Entry 1A1C (X-ray diffraction, 2.40 A resolution); this record covers chains A and C of the 4 polymer chains in the assembly.

== Chain A ==
Molecule: C-src tyrosine kinase
Organism: Homo sapiens
Notes: EC 2.7.1.112; fragment: sh2 domain
UniProtKB: P12931 (SRC_HUMAN); residues 144-249 here correspond to UniProt positions 143-248 (UniProt number = residue number - 1)
Chain sequence (107 residues; each row starts with the number of its first residue):
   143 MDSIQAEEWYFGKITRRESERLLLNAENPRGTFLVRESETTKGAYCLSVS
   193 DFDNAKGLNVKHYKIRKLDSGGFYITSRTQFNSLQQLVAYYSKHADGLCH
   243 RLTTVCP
Disordered / not traced: 143-144

== Chain C ==
Molecule: Ace-phosphotyr-glu-(n-me(-(CH2)3-cyclopentyl))
Chain sequence (4 residues; each row starts with the number of its first residue):
   100 XYEX
Modified residues: ACE (acetyl group) at position 100; Y101 (o-phosphotyrosine; PTR); DIX (methyl(cyclopentyl-propyl)amine) at position 103

== How chain A and chain C interact ==
Contacting residue pairs (16):
  R158(A) with ACE_100(C), hydrogen bond (side chain-backbone); Y101(C)
  R178(A) with Y101(C)
  S180(A) with Y101(C)
  E181(A) with Y101(C)
  T182(A) with Y101(C)
  C188(A) with Y101(C)
  K203(A) with E102(C)
  H204(A) with Y101(C); E102(C), hydrogen bond (backbone-backbone)
  Y205(A) with E102(C)
  K206(A) with Y101(C)
  I217(A) with DIX_103(C)
  T218(A) with DIX_103(C)
  G239(A) with DIX_103(C)
  L240(A) with DIX_103(C)
Also at the interface, not in a pair above, chain A (15 interface residues in all): E179

== Summary ==
15 residues of chain A and 4 residues of chain C are in contact; the contacts include 2 hydrogen bonds. Among
the polar pairs are R158(A)-ACE_100(C) and H204(A)-E102(C).
Here chain A is C-src tyrosine kinase (Homo sapiens) and chain C is
Ace-phosphotyr-glu-(n-me(-(CH2)3-cyclopentyl)). Entry 1A1C (C-src (SH2 domain) complexed with
ace-phosphotyr-glu-(n-me(-(CH2)3-cyclopentyl))) was determined by X-ray diffraction, deposited together with
1A07, 1A08, 1A09, 1A1A, 1A1B and 1A1E.
